Entry 1FPR (X-ray diffraction, 2.50 A resolution); this record covers chains A and B.

Chain A:
Protein: Protein-tyrosine phosphatase 1C
Organism: Homo sapiens
Notes: EC 3.1.3.48; fragment: catalytic domain
UniProtKB: P29350 (PTN6_HUMAN); residues 245-528 here correspond to UniProt positions 243-526 (UniProt number = residue number - 2)
Sequence (284 residues; numbered 245 to 528; the number before each row is that of its first residue):
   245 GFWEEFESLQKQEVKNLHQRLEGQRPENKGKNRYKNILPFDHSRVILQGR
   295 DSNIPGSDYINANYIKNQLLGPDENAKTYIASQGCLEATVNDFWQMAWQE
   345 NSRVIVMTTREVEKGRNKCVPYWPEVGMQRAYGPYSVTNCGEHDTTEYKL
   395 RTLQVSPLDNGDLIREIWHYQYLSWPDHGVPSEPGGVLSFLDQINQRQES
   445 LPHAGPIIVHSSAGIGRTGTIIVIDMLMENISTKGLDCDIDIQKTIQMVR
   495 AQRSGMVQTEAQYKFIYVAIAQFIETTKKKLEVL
Cystine bridges: C329-C363
Construct notes: engineered mutation S455 (Cys453 in P29350)
Curated features (UniProtKB/Swiss-Prot):
  - binding site (substrate): D421, Q502
  - modified residue: Y379 (Phosphotyrosine), T396 (Phosphothreonine)
  - cross-link: K310 (Glycyl lysine isopeptide (Lys-Gly) (interchain with G-Cter in ubiquitin))

Chain B:
Protein: Peptide PY469
Sequence (10 residues; row label = number of the first residue in the row):
  1464 EDTLTYADLD
Modified / non-standard residues: Y1469 (o-phosphotyrosine; PTR)

How chain A and chain B interact:
Contacting residue pairs (34):
  Q256(A) - D1473(B)
  E257(A) - D1473(B)
  V258(A) - D1473(B)
  K259(A) - L1472(B)
  K259(A) - D1473(B)
  R277(A) - L1467(B)
  Y278(A) - L1467(B)  hydrophobic
  Y278(A) - T1468(B)  hydrogen bond (side chain-backbone)
  Y278(A) - Y1469(B)
  Y278(A) - A1470(B)  hydrophobic
  N280(A) - A1470(B)
  N280(A) - L1472(B)
  I281(A) - A1470(B)  hydrophobic
  I281(A) - L1472(B)  hydrophobic
  F284(A) - D1473(B)
  R360(A) - D1465(B)  salt bridge
  R360(A) - T1466(B)  hydrogen bond (side chain-backbone)
  R360(A) - L1467(B)
  K362(A) - L1467(B)
  S455(A) - Y1469(B)  covalent bond
  S456(A) - Y1469(B)
  A457(A) - Y1469(B)
  I459(A) - Y1469(B)
  R461(A) - Y1469(B)
  R494(A) - D1473(B)
  A495(A) - D1473(B)
  R497(A) - D1473(B)
  S498(A) - L1472(B)
  S498(A) - D1473(B)
  G499(A) - D1471(B)
  G499(A) - L1472(B)
  G499(A) - D1473(B)
  Q502(A) - A1470(B)
  Q502(A) - D1471(B)  hydrogen bond (side chain-backbone)
Interface residues without a listed pair, chain A (29 interface residues in all): R264, L282, T353, N361, G458, G460, Q491
Interface residues without a listed pair, chain B (10 interface residues in all): E1464

Overview:
29 residues of chain A and 10 residues of chain B are in contact, with 1 covalent bond, 3 hydrogen bonds and 1
salt bridge. Polar contacts include R360(A)-D1465(B), Y278(A)-T1468(B) and R360(A)-T1466(B). Curated
annotation (UniProt) lists substrate-binding residues D421(A) and Q502(A) on chain A.
Chain A is Protein-tyrosine phosphatase 1C (Homo sapiens) and chain B is Peptide PY469; the structure, Crystal
structure of the complex formed between the catalytic domain of shp-1 and an in vitro ..., was determined by
X-ray diffraction.
